PDB entry 4PV1 | X-ray diffraction, 3.00 A resolution | chains F and G of the 8 polymer chains in the assembly

== Chain F ==
Protein: Cytochrome b6-f complex subunit 7
Organism: Mastigocladus laminosus
UniProt: P83796 (PETM_MASLA); residue numbers follow UniProt; this construct covers 1-35
Chain sequence (35 residues; each row starts with the number of its first residue):
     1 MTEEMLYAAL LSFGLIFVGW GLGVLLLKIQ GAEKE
Disordered / not traced: 1, 33-35
Residues lining bound ligands:
  - beta-carotene (BCR): I16, F17, W20
  - dioleoyl-phosphatidylcholine (OPC; (7R,17E)-4-hydroxy-N,N,N,7-tetramethyl-7-[(8E)-octadec-8-enoyloxy]-10-oxo-3,5,9-trioxa-4-phosphaheptacos-17-en-1-aminium 4-oxide): E4, Y7, A8, L11, S12, G14, L15, V18

== Chain G ==
Protein: Cytochrome b6-f complex subunit 5
Organism: Mastigocladus laminosus
UniProt: P83797 (PETG_MASLA); numbering as in UniProt (aligned over 1-37)
Chain sequence (37 residues; numbered 1 to 37; the number before each row is that of its first residue):
     1 MVEPLLDGLV LGLVFATLGG LFYAAYQQYK RPNELGG
Residues lining bound ligands: beta-carotene (BCR): L13, A16, T17, G19, G20, Y23

== Interface between chain F and chain G ==
Contacting residue pairs (17; chain F residue first):
  E4(F) - L5(G)
  M5(F) - P4(G)
  M5(F) - D7(G)
  M5(F) - G8(G)
  M5(F) - L11(G)  hydrophobic
  A8(F) - L5(G)  hydrophobic
  A9(F) - G8(G)
  A9(F) - G12(G)
  S12(F) - G8(G)
  S12(F) - L9(G)
  S12(F) - G12(G)
  S12(F) - L13(G)
  F13(F) - G12(G)
  F13(F) - A16(G)  hydrophobic
  I16(F) - L13(G)  hydrophobic
  I16(F) - A16(G)  hydrophobic
  W20(F) - Y23(G)  hydrophobic
Also at the interface, not in a pair above, chain G (11 interface residues in all): F15

== In short ==
8 residues of chain F face 11 of chain G across their interface. Dioleoyl-phosphatidylcholine and
beta-carotene are bound between chain F and chain G.
Here chain F is Cytochrome b6-f complex subunit 7 and chain G is Cytochrome b6-f complex subunit 5, both from
Mastigocladus laminosus. Entry 4PV1 (Cytochrome B6F structure from M. laminosus with the quinone analog
inhibitor stigmatellin) was determined by X-ray diffraction.
